5CJ2 - chain A; structure by X-ray diffraction, 1.75 A resolution.

# Chain A
Molecule: GTP-binding nuclear protein Ran
Organism: Homo sapiens
UniProtKB: P62826 (RAN_HUMAN); residues 1-216 here = UniProt positions 1-216
Chain sequence (216 residues; row label = number of the first residue in the row):
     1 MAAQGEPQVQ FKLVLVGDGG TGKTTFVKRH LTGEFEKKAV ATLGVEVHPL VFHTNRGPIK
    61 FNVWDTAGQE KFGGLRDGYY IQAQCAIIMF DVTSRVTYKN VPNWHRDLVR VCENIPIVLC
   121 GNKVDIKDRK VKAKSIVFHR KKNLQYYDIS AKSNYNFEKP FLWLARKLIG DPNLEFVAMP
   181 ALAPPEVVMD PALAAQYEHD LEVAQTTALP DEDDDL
Not modelled in the structure: 1-7, 205-216
Construct notes: engineered mutation Ala39 (Tyr in P62826)
Ion coordination: Mg2+: Thr24 (together with GDP)
Ligand contacts: GDP (guanosine-5'-diphosphate): Asp18, Gly19, Gly20, Thr21, Gly22, Lys23, Thr24, Thr25, Glu70, Asn122, Lys123, Asp125, Ile126, Ser150, Ala151, Lys152
Curated features (UniProtKB/Swiss-Prot):
  - region: Lys37, Lys38, Val40 to Val45 (Switch-I), Gly68 to Gln84 (Switch-II), Asp211 to Leu216 (Interaction with RANBP1)
  - binding site (GTP): Asp18 to Thr25, Glu36 to Lys38, Val40 to Thr42, Gly68, Asn122 to Asp125, Ser150 to Lys152
  - site: Gln69 (Essential for GTP hydrolysis)
  - modified residue: Ala2 (N-acetylalanine), Thr24 (Phosphothreonine), Lys37 (N6-acetyllysine), Lys60 (N6-acetyllysine), Lys71 (N6-acetyllysine), Lys99 (N6-acetyllysine), Lys134 (N6-acetyllysine), Lys159 (N6-acetyllysine)
  - cross-link (Glycyl lysine isopeptide (Lys-Gly)): Lys71 (interchain with G-Cter in SUMO2), Lys152 (interchain with G-Cter in SUMO2)
  - mutagenesis: Gly19 (G19V: Blocks DNA replication; when associated with L-69), Thr24 (T24L: Has low binding affinity for GTP and GDP. Almost completely abolishes interaction with BIRC5; T24N: Has low binding affinity for GTP and GDP. Decreases nuclear import of proteins and RNA ...), Thr25 (T25A: Minor effect on the interaction with the alpha phosphate group of bound GTP), Lys37 (K37Q: Mimics acetylation; enhances the nuclear export of RELA/p65; K37R: Decreased acetylation), Gln69 (Q69L: Strongly decreased GTPase activity. Probably locked in the GTP-bound form. Loss of interaction with NUTF2. Decreases nuclear location and leads to cytoplasmic location during interphase ...), Glu70 (E70A: Strongly decreases the relase of bound GDP), Arg76 (R76E: Probable loss of interaction with NUTF2. Loss of transport to the nucleus), Lys134 (K134Q: Loss of normal mitotic chromosome segregation and defective mitotic spindle orientation; K134R: Loss of normal mitotic chromosome segregation and formation of sister chromatid bridges), Asp211 to Leu216 (No effect on GTPase activity. Abolishes interaction with RANBP1)
What the authors report for this chain:
  - mutagenesis - Y39A: increased catalytic activity (GTP hydrolysis)
  - catalytic residues: Gln69 (citing earlier work)

# In short
Chain A binds GDP. Curated annotation (UniProt) lists 22 GTP-binding residues and 14 mutagenesis sites. From
the paper: the catalytic residue Gln69; Y39A increases catalytic activity (GTP hydrolysis).
Chain A is GTP-binding nuclear protein Ran (Homo sapiens); the structure, Ran GDP Y39A mutant triclinic
crystal form, was determined by X-ray diffraction, deposited together with 5CIQ, 5CIT, 5CIW and 5CLL.
